PDB entry 9F0J | electron microscopy, 3.35 A resolution | chains A and Z of the 3 polymer chains in the assembly

[Chain A]
Molecule: Interferon-induced helicase C domain-containing protein 1
From: Mus musculus
Notes: EC 3.6.4.13
UniProtKB: Q8R5F7 (IFIH1_MOUSE); residue numbers follow UniProt; this construct covers 3-644, 663-1025
Amino-acid sequence (1028 residues; row label = number of the first residue in the row; note: 18 numbers in that range are skipped by the numbering (no residue carries them; nothing is unmodelled there); numbers below 1 keep their minus sign (Met-20 is residue -20)):
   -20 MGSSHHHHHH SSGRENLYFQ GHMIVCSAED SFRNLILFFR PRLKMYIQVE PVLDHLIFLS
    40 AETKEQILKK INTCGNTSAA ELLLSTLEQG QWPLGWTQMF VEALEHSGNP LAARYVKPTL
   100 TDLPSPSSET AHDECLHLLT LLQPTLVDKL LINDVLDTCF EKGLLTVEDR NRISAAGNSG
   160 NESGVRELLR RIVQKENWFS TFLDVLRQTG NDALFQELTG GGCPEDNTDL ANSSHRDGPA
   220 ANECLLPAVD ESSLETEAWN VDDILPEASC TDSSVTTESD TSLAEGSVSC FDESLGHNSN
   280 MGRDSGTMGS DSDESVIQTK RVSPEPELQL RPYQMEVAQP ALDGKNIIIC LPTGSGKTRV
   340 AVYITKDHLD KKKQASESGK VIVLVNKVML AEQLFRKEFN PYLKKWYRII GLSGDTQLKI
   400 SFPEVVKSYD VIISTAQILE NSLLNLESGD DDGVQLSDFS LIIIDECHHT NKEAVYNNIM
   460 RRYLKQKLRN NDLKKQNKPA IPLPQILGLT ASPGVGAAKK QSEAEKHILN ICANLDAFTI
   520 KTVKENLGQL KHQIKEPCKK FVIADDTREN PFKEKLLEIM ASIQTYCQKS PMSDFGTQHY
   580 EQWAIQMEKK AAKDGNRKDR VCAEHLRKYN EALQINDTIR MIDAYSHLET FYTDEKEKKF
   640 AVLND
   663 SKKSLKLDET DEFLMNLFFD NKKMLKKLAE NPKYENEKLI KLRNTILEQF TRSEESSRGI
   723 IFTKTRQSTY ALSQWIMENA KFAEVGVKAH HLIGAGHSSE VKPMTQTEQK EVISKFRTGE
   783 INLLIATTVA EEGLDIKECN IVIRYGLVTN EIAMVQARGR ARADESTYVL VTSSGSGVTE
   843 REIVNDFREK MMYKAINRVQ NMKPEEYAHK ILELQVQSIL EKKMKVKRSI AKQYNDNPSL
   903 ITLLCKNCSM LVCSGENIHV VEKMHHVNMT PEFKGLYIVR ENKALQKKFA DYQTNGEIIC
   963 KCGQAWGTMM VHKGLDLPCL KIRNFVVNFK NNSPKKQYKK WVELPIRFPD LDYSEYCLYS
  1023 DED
Not modelled in the structure: -20 to 306, 535-538, 544-548, 663-667, 695-698, 716-717, 810-827, 835-841, 946-956, 1021-1025
Differences from the reference sequence: initiating methionine (-20); expression tag (-19 to 2); engineered mutation Val923 (Ile in Q8R5F7)
Bound ions: Zn2+: Cys907, Cys910, Cys962, Cys964
Swiss-Prot annotation at these positions:
  - binding site (Zn(2+)): Cys907, Cys910, Cys962, Cys964
  - site (Cleavage): Asp208, Leu209, Asp216, Gly217, Asp251, Ser252
  - modified residue (Phosphoserine): Ser289, Ser291, Ser302, Ser828
  - cross-link (Glycyl lysine isopeptide (Lys-Gly)): Lys23 (interchain with G-Cter in ISG15), Lys43 (interchain with G-Cter in ISG15)
Reported in the primary citation:
  - disease-associated variants - I923V (3.3-fold): increased catalytic activity
  - disease-associated variants - I923V: abolished signaling
  - mutagenesis - I873*: abolished binding to dsRNA
  - disease-associated variants - R843H (2- to 4-fold), I923V (2- to 4-fold): decreased binding to 200- and 300-bp dsRNA
  - disease-associated variants - R843H, I923V: unchanged stability
  - conformationally variable residues (side-chain flip): Glu924, Lys925, His974, Tyr1015
  - mutagenesis - I923V (3.3-fold): increased catalytic activity
  - mutagenesis - R843H, I923V: decreased binding to 200- and 300-bp dsRNA
  - mutagenesis - I923V (2-fold): decreased binding to ATP
  - mutagenesis - R843H, I923V: unchanged stability
  - mutagenesis - R843H: decreased catalytic activity

[Chain Z]
Molecule: 15-nt RNA strand
Sequence (15 nucleotides; row label = number of the first residue in the row):
     1 CGUCAUGCGC AUGGA

[How chain A and chain Z interact]
Residue-residue contacts (31):
  Asn365(A) - C8(Z)  sugar contact
  Asn365(A) - G9(Z)  sugar contact
  Val367(A) - G9(Z)  hydrogen bond to the phosphate
  Gly393(A) - C10(Z)  hydrogen bond to the phosphate
  Gly393(A) - A11(Z)  phosphate contact
  Thr414(A) - G9(Z)  phosphate contact
  Gln416(A) - G9(Z)  hydrogen bond to the sugar
  Gln416(A) - C10(Z)  sugar contact
  Asn420(A) - C10(Z)  hydrogen bond to the sugar
  Glu580(A) - C4(Z)  sugar contact
  Gln581(A) - G2(Z)  hydrogen bond to the base
  Arg606(A) - C4(Z)  salt bridge to the phosphate
  Lys726(A) - A5(Z)  sugar contact
  Lys726(A) - U6(Z)  sugar contact
  Thr727(A) - A5(Z)  sugar contact
  Thr727(A) - U6(Z)  sugar contact
  Arg728(A) - U6(Z)  hydrogen bond to the phosphate
  Arg728(A) - G7(Z)  salt bridge to the phosphate
  Ile755(A) - G7(Z)  phosphate contact
  Gly756(A) - G7(Z)  hydrogen bond to the phosphate
  Gly756(A) - C8(Z)  phosphate contact
  Ala757(A) - C8(Z)  hydrogen bond to the phosphate
  Ser761(A) - U6(Z)  phosphate contact
  Gln768(A) - G9(Z)  phosphate contact
  Gln771(A) - C8(Z)  phosphate contact
  Thr789(A) - U6(Z)  hydrogen bond to the phosphate
  Thr789(A) - G7(Z)  hydrogen bond to the phosphate
  Thr790(A) - U6(Z)  hydrogen bond to the sugar
  Val791(A) - G7(Z)  phosphate contact
  His974(A) - G13(Z)  sugar contact
  Lys1001(A) - U3(Z)  salt bridge to the phosphate
Interface residues without a listed pair, chain A (33 interface residues in all): Lys366, Ser392, Asp394, Ile417, Ile584, Gly758, Glu762, Glu924, Met926, Lys975
Interface residues without a listed pair, chain Z (13 interface residues in all): U12, G14

[Summary]
33 residues of chain A face 13 of chain Z across their interface; the contacts include 11 hydrogen bonds and 3
salt bridges. Polar pairs include Gln581(A)-G2(Z), Gln416(A)-G9(Z) and Asn420(A)-C10(Z). From the paper: R843H
and I923V of chain A reduce binding to 200- and 300-bp dsRNA; conformational variability at Glu924(A),
Lys925(A) and His974(A) among others.
Chain A is Interferon-induced helicase C domain-containing protein 1 (Mus musculus) and chain Z is a 15-nt RNA
strand; the structure, Cryo-EM structure of the I923V MDA5-dsRNA filament without nucleotide, was determined
by electron microscopy, deposited together with 9F1U, 9F20, 9F2L, 9F2W and 9F3P.
